Entry 7O71 (electron microscopy, 2.40 A resolution); this record covers chains I and h of the 42 polymer chains in the assembly.

== Chain I ==
Name: Subunit NUIM of NADH:Ubiquinone Oxidoreductase (Complex I)
Organism: Yarrowia lipolytica
Notes: EC 1.6.99.3
Reference sequence: Q9UUT8 (Q9UUT8_YARLL); numbering as in UniProt (aligned over 1-229)
Chain sequence (229 residues; each row starts with the number of its first residue):
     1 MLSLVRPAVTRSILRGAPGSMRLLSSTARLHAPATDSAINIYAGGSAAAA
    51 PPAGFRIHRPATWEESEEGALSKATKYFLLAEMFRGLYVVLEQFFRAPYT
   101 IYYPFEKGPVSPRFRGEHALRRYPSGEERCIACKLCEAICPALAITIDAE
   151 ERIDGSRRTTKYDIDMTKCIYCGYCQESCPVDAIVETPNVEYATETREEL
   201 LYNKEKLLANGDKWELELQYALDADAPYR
Unresolved in the structure: 1-39
Bound ions: 4Fe-4S cluster Fe site 1: C130, C133, C136, C179; 4Fe-4S cluster Fe site 2: C140, C169, C172, C175
Small-molecule neighbours:
  - 1,2-Distearoyl-sn-glycerophosphoethanolamine (3PE): L71, A74, T75, Y77, F78, L80, M83, F84, L87
  - diundecyl phosphatidyl choline (PLC): T75, K76, L79, A81, F84, R85, Y88, L91
  - 4Fe-4S cluster (SF4), molecule 1: H118, C140, P141, A142, A144, I145, I164, C169, I170, Y171, C172, G173, Y174, C175, E186
  - 4Fe-4S cluster (SF4), molecule 2: L120, C130, I131, A132, C133, K134, L135, C136, I147, Y162, S178, C179, P180, V181, A183, I184

== Chain h ==
Name: Subunit N7BM of NADH:Ubiquinone Oxidoreductase (Complex I)
Organism: Yarrowia lipolytica
Reference sequence: A0A1D8N5V2 (A0A1D8N5V2_YARLL); numbering as in UniProt (aligned over 1-138)
Chain sequence (138 residues; numbered 1 to 138; the number before each row is that of its first residue):
     1 MSSSLYRVLRNAWEVGPRSYWKQLNSIGDTKSGRLVGTDIYGNKFYETDH
    51 QDEIHLRTRYVEYKEKDYDMSQVEPGWHFWLGYGVDTAPCNTPKEKLPIR
   101 AYPYKFQPNYTGTPGAFVTYNTLKPKISAWEPVTKQRS
Unresolved in the structure: 1, 138
Small-molecule neighbours: diundecyl phosphatidyl choline (PLC): L24, N25, S26, I27, G28

== Interface between chain I and chain h ==
Residue-residue contacts - 87 pairs, chain I then chain h:
  P98(I) with I54(h)
  Y99(I) with I54(h)
  T100(I) with I54(h); R57(h)
  I101(I) with L56(h); R57(h)
  Y102(I) with I27(h); D29(h); R57(h)
  Y103(I) with M70(h)
  P104(I) with V61(h); Y63(h), hydrogen bond (backbone-side chain); Y68(h), hydrophobic; M70(h)
  F105(I) with S26(h); I27(h), hydrophobic; Y60(h); V61(h), hydrogen bond (backbone-backbone); Y63(h), hydrophobic; Y68(h)
  E106(I) with K31(h), salt bridge; R57(h), salt bridge; R59(h); Y60(h)
  K107(I) with H78(h); L81(h); G82(h); Y83(h)
  G108(I) with G82(h)
  P109(I) with L56(h); G82(h)
  V110(I) with F79(h), hydrophobic; G82(h), hydrogen bond (backbone-backbone); Y83(h); G84(h)
  R122(I) with Y102(h)
  P124(I) with I99(h)
  S125(I) with A101(h)
  D148(I) with L123(h)
  T160(I) with T122(h), hydrogen bond (backbone-side chain); L123(h)
  K161(I) with N121(h), hydrogen bond; T122(h); L123(h)
  P188(I) with H78(h); F79(h), hydrophobic
  E191(I) with M70(h); H78(h), salt bridge
  Y192(I) with N109(h)
  A193(I) with N109(h), hydrogen bond (backbone-side chain); T111(h)
  T194(I) with T111(h)
  E195(I) with T111(h), hydrogen bond (backbone-side chain); G112(h)
  E198(I) with T119(h)
  E199(I) with T111(h), hydrogen bond; A116(h); F117(h)
  L201(I) with F117(h); T119(h), hydrogen bond (backbone-side chain)
  N203(I) with F117(h); Y120(h), hydrogen bond (side chain-backbone)
  E205(I) with Y120(h); T122(h)
  K206(I) with F117(h)
  D212(I) with R100(h), hydrogen bond (backbone-side chain); Y102(h), hydrogen bond; Y104(h)
  K213(I) with P75(h); Y104(h), hydrogen bond (backbone-side chain); Q107(h), hydrogen bond (side chain-backbone)
  W214(I) with P75(h), hydrophobic; H78(h)
  E215(I) with P98(h); R100(h)
  L216(I) with P75(h); G76(h); L97(h), hydrophobic; P98(h)
  E217(I) with P75(h); G76(h), hydrogen bond (side chain-backbone); H78(h), salt bridge; F79(h), hydrogen bond (side chain-backbone)
  Y220(I) with G76(h); V85(h), hydrophobic; P89(h); T92(h)
Other interface residues (no listed pair), chain I (44 interface residues in all): A97, S111, P112, N189, Y202, D223
Other interface residues (no listed pair), chain h (49 interface residues in all): S2, S3, E53, S71, K96, F106, P108

== Overview ==
The interface between chain I and chain h involves 44 residues on one side and 49 on the other; the contacts
include 16 hydrogen bonds and 4 salt bridges. Polar pairs include E106(I)-K31(h), E106(I)-R57(h) and
E191(I)-H78(h).
Here chain I is Subunit NUIM of NADH:Ubiquinone Oxidoreductase (Complex I) and chain h is Subunit N7BM of
NADH:Ubiquinone Oxidoreductase (Complex I), both from Yarrowia lipolytica. Entry 7O71 (Cryo-EM structure of a
respiratory complex I) was determined by electron microscopy together with 7O6Y from the same study.
